PDB entry 7ADC | electron microscopy, 4.00 A resolution | chains X and R of the 15 polymer chains in the assembly

== Chain X ==
Protein: DNA-directed RNA polymerase subunit beta
Source organism: Escherichia coli
Notes: EC 2.7.7.6
UniProt: P0A8V4 (RPOB_ECO57); residues 1-1342 here = UniProt positions 1-1342
Sequence (1342 residues; row label = number of the first residue in the row):
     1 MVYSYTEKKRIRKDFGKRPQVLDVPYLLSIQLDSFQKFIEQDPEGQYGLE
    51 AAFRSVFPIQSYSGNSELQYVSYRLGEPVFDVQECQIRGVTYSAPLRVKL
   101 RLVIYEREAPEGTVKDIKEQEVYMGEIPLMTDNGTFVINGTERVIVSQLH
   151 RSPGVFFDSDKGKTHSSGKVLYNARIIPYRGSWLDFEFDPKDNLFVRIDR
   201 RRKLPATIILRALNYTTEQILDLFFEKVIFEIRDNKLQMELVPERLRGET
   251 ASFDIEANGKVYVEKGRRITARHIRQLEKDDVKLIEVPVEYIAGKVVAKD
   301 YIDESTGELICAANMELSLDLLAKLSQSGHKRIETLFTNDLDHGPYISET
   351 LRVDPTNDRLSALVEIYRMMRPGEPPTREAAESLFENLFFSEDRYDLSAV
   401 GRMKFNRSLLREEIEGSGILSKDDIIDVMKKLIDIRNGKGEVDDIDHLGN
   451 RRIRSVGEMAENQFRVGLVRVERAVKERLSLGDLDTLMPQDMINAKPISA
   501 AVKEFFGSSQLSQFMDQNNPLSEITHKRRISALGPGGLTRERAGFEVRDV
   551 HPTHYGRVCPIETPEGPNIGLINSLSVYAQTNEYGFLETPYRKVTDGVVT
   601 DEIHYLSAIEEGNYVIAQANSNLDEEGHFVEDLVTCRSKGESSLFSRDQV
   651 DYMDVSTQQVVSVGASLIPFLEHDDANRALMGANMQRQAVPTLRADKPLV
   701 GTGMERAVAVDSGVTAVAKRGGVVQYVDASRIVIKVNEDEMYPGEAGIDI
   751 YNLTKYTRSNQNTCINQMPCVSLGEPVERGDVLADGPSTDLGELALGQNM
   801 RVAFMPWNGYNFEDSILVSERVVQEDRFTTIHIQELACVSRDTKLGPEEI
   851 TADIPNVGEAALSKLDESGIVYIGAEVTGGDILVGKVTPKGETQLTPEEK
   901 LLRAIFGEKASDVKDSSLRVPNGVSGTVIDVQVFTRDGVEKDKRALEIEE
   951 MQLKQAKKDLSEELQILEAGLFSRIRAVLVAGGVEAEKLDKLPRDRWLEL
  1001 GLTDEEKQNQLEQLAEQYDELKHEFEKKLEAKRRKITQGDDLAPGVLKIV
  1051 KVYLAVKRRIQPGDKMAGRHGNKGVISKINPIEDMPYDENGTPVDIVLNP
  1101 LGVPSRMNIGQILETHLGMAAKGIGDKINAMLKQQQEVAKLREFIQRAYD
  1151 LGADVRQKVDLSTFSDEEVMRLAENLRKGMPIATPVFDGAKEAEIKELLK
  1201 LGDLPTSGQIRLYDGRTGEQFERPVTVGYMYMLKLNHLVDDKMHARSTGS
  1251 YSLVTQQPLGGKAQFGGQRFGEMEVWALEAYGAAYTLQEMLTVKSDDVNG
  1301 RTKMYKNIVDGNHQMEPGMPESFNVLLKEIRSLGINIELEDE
Unresolved in the structure: 1, 1342
Swiss-Prot annotation at these positions:
  - modified residue (N6-acetyllysine): Lys1022, Lys1200

== Chain R ==
Molecule: rut RNA
Sequence (99 nucleotides; numbered 1 to 99; the number before each row is that of its first residue):
     1 GGGAUAACCCCGCUCUUACACAUUCCAGCCCUGAAAAAGGGCAUCAAAUU
    51 AAACCACACCUAUGGUGUAUGUCAAAUUAAACCACACCUGGCGUGUGGC
Unresolved in the structure: 1-18, 27-79
Bound ions: Mg2+: C99 (shared with 3 residues of chain Y)

== Chain X / chain R interface ==
Pairs across the interface (21; chain X residue first):
  Gln513(X) - G95(R)  hydrogen bond to the sugar
  Gln513(X) - U96(R)  sugar contact
  Arg529(X) - G97(R)  salt bridge to the phosphate
  Leu533(X) - U96(R)  phosphate contact
  Arg540(X) - G95(R)  salt bridge to the phosphate
  Arg540(X) - U96(R)  salt bridge to the phosphate
  Pro564(X) - G97(R)  phosphate contact
  Glu565(X) - G98(R)  phosphate contact
  Glu565(X) - C99(R)  phosphate contact
  Asn568(X) - G97(R)  hydrogen bond to the phosphate
  Asn684(X) - G98(R)  phosphate contact
  Arg687(X) - G98(R)  salt bridge to the phosphate
  Gln688(X) - G97(R)  phosphate contact
  Gln688(X) - G98(R)  sugar contact
  Lys1065(X) - G98(R)  phosphate contact
  Lys1065(X) - C99(R)  sugar contact
  Lys1073(X) - C99(R)  phosphate contact
  His1237(X) - G98(R)  sugar contact
  Gly1260(X) - G90(R)  hydrogen bond to the base
  Gly1261(X) - G90(R)  hydrogen bond to the base
  Gln1264(X) - U89(R)  sugar contact
Also at the interface, not in a pair above, chain X (22 interface residues in all): Gln510, Phe514, Ile572, Arg919, Leu1253, Leu1259
Also at the interface, not in a pair above, chain R (8 interface residues in all): C88

== In short ==
Chain X and chain R form an interface of 22 and 8 residues respectively, with 4 hydrogen bonds and 4 salt
bridges. Polar contacts include Gly1260(X)-G90(R), Gly1261(X)-G90(R) and Gln513(X)-G95(R).
Chain X is DNA-directed RNA polymerase subunit beta (Escherichia coli) and chain R is rut RNA; the structure,
Transcription termination intermediate complex 3 delta NusG, was determined by electron microscopy (same
publication as 6Z9P, 6Z9Q, 6Z9R, 6Z9S, 6Z9T, 7ADB, 7ADD and 7ADE).
